Entry 1BTX (X-ray diffraction, 1.70 A resolution); this record covers chain A.

Chain A:
Protein: Beta-trypsin
Source organism: Bos taurus
Notes: EC 3.4.21.4
UniProt: P00760 (TRY1_BOVIN); the construct lacks a stretch of the UniProt sequence and is renumbered around it, so the offset changes along the chain: 10-34 = UniProt 15-39; 37-65 = UniProt 40-68; 69-125 = UniProt 71-127; 127-130 = UniProt 128-131; 6 more segments
Sequence (229 residues; each row starts with the number of its first residue; note: 11 numbers in that range are skipped by the numbering (no residue carries them; nothing is unmodelled there)):
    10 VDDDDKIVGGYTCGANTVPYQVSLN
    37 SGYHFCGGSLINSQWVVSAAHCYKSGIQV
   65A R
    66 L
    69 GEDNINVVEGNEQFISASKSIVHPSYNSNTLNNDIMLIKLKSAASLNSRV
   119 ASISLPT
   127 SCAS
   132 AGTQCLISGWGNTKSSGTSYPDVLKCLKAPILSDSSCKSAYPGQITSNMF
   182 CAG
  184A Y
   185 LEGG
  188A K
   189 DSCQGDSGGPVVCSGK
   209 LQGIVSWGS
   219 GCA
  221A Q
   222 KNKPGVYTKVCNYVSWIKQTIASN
Unresolved in the structure: 10-15
Disulfides: Cys22-Cys157, Cys42-Cys58, Cys128-Cys232, Cys136-Cys201, Cys168-Cys182, Cys191-Cys220
Glycans and other covalent adducts: compound 0ZX linked to Ser195
Ion coordination: Ca2+: Glu70, Asn72, Val75, Glu80
Ligand contacts: 0ZX (N-(tert-butoxycarbonyl)-L-alanyl-N-[(1S)-5-amino-1-(diethoxyboranyl)pentyl]-L-valinamide): Phe41, Cys42, His57, Leu99, Tyr172, Gln175, Asp189, Ser190, Cys191, Gln192, Gly193, Asp194, Val213, Ser214, Trp215, Gly216, Ser217, Gly219, Gly226

Overview:
Covalently linked compound 0ZX: at Ser195. Glu70, Asn72, Val75 and Glu80 form the Ca2+ site.
Chain A is Beta-trypsin (Bos taurus); the structure, Episelection: Novel Ki ~Nanomolar Inhibitors of Serine
Proteases Selected by Binding or Chemistry on an Enzyme ..., was determined by X-ray diffraction together with
1BTW, 1BTY and 1BTZ from the same study.
